PDB entry 7XI4 | X-ray diffraction, 4.71 A resolution (low resolution: residue-level contacts below are approximate; hydrogen-bond / salt-bridge calls are withheld) | chains B and D of the 4 polymer chains in the assembly

Chain B:
Protein: Neuronal PAS domain protein 4
From: Mus musculus
Notes: fragment: npas4
UniProt: A1L327 (A1L327_MOUSE); numbering as in UniProt (aligned over 1-348)
Amino-acid sequence (356 residues; row label = number of the first residue in the row):
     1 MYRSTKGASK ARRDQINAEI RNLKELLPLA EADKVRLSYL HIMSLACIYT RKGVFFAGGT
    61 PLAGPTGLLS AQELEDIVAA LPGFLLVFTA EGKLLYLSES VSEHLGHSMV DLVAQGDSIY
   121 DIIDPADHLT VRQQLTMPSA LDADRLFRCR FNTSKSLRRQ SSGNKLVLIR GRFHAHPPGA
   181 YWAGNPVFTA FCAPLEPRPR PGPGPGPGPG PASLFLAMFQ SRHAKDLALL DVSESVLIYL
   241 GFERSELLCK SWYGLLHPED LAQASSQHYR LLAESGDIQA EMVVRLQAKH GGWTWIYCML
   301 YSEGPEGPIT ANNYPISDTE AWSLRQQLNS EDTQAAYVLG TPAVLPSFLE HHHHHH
Unresolved in the structure: 1-3, 156-162, 198-216, 336-356
Construct notes: expression tag (349-356)

Chain D:
Molecule: 16-nt DNA strand
From: Mus musculus
Sequence (16 nucleotides; numbered 1 to 16; the number before each row is that of its first residue):
     1 CCATCACTCA CGACCT

Interface between chain B and chain D:
Residue-residue contacts - 11 pairs, chain B then chain D:
  Ser4(B) with DA13(D)
  Thr5(B) with DA13(D); DC14(D)
  Lys6(B) with DG12(D)
  Lys10(B) with DC11(D)
  Arg13(B) with DC11(D); DG12(D)
  Asn17(B) with DA10(D)
  Ser38(B) with DT8(D)
  Tyr39(B) with DC9(D); DA10(D)
Interface residues without a listed pair, chain B (10 interface residues in all): Ser9, Leu40

Summary:
10 residues of chain B and 7 residues of chain D are in contact.
Here chain B is Neuronal PAS domain protein 4 and chain D is a 16-nt DNA strand, both from Mus musculus. Entry
7XI4 (Crystal Structure of the NPAS4-ARNT heterodimer in complex with DNA) was determined by X-ray diffraction
(same publication as 7XHV and 7XI3).
